6VM1 - chains J and a of the 26 polymer chains in the assembly; structure by electron microscopy, 7.90 A resolution (low resolution: residue-level contacts below are approximate; hydrogen-bond / salt-bridge calls are withheld).

== Chain J ==
Molecule: ATP synthase subunit b', chloroplastic
Organism: Spinacia oleracea
Reference sequence: P31853 (ATPX_SPIOL); residue numbers follow UniProt; this construct covers 1-222
Sequence (222 residues; row label = number of the first residue in the row):
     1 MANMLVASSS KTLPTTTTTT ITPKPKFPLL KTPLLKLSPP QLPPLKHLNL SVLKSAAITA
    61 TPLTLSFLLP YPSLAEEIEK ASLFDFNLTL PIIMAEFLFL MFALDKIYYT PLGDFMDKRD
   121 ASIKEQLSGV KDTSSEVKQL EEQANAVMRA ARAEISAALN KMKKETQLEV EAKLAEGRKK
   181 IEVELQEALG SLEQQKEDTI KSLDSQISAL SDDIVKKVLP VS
Disordered / not traced: 1-89, 221-222

== Chain a ==
Molecule: ATP synthase subunit a, chloroplastic
Organism: Spinacia oleracea
Reference sequence: P06451 (ATPI_SPIOL); residues 1-247 here = UniProt positions 1-247
Sequence (247 residues; row label = number of the first residue in the row):
     1 MNVLSYSINP LKGLYAISGV EVGQHFYWQI GGFQIHGQVL ITSWVVIAIL LGSAAIAVRS
    61 PQTIPTGGQN FFEYVLEFIR DVSKTQIGEE YRPWVPFIGT MFLFIFVSNW SGALLPWKII
   121 QLPHGELAAP TNDINTTVAL ALLTSVAYFY AGLTKKGLGY FGKYIQPTPI LLPINILEDF
   181 TKPLSLSFRL FGNILADELV VVVLVSLVPL VVPIPVMFLG LFTSGIQALI FATLAAAYIG
   241 ESLEGHH
Disordered / not traced: 1-21, 245-247

== Chain J / chain a interface ==
Residue-residue contacts - 18 pairs, chain J then chain a:
  Leu90(J) - Ile35(a)
  Leu90(J) - His36(a)
  Leu90(J) - Leu40(a)
  Ile93(J) - Leu40(a)
  Ile93(J) - Ser43(a)
  Glu96(J) - Ile47(a)
  Phe97(J) - Ile47(a)
  Leu100(J) - Ile47(a)
  Asp105(J) - Pro96(a)
  Ile107(J) - Val58(a)
  Tyr108(J) - Ala54(a)
  Leu112(J) - Pro61(a)
  Leu112(J) - Gln62(a)
  Leu112(J) - Thr63(a)
  Phe115(J) - Gln62(a)
  Phe115(J) - Thr63(a)
  Met116(J) - Thr63(a)
  Arg119(J) - Thr63(a)
Interface residues without a listed pair, chain J (16 interface residues in all): Ile92, Met94, Met101, Leu104
Interface residues without a listed pair, chain a (15 interface residues in all): Trp44, Leu51, Thr100, Ala139

== Summary ==
Chain J and chain a form an interface of 16 and 15 residues respectively.
Here chain J is ATP synthase subunit b', chloroplastic and chain a is ATP synthase subunit a, chloroplastic,
both from Spinacia oleracea. Entry 6VM1 (Chloroplast ATP synthase (C3, CF1FO)) was determined by electron
microscopy, deposited together with 6VM4, 6VMB, 6VMD, 6VMG, 6VOF, 6VOG and 8 further entries.
